Entry 1NGZ (X-ray diffraction, 1.60 A resolution); this record covers chains A and B.

== Chain A ==
Molecule: Germline Metal Chelatase Catalytic Antibody, Light chain
From: Mus musculus, Homo sapiens
Notes: fragment: germline Fab fragment
Reference sequence: Q58EU4 (Q58EU4_MOUSE); residues 3-211 here correspond to UniProt positions 27-235 (UniProt number = residue number + 24)
Chain sequence (213 residues; each row starts with the number of its first residue):
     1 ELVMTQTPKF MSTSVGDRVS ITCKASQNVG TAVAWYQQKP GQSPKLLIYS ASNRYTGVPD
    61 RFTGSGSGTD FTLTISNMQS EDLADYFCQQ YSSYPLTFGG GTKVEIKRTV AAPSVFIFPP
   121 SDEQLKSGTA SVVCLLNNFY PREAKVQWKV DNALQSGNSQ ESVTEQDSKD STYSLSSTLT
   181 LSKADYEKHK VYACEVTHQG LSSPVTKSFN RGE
Disulfide bonds: C23-C88, C134-C194

== Chain B ==
Molecule: Germline Metal Chelatase Catalytic Antibody, Heavy chain
From: Mus musculus, Homo sapiens
Notes: fragment: germline Fab fragment; antibody fragment or engineered binder
Chain sequence (220 residues; each row starts with the number of its first residue):
     1 QVQLLESGAE LVKPGASVKL SCKASGYTFT SYWMHWVKQR PGRGLEWIGR IDPNSGGTKY
    61 NEKFKSKATL TVDKPSSTAY MQLSSLTSED SAVYYCTRRD SDYWGAGTTV TVSSASTKGP
   121 SVFPLAPSSK STSGGTAALG CLVKDYFPEP VTVSWNSGAL TSGVHTFPAV LQSSGLYSLS
   181 SVVTVPSSSL GTQTYICNVN HKPSNTKVDK KVEPKSCDKT
Disulfide bonds: C22-C96, C141-C197

== Interface between chain A and chain B ==
Residue-residue contacts (63):
  Y36(A) - D100(B)
  Y36(A) - S101(B)
  Y36(A) - W104(B)  hydrophobic
  Q38(A) - Q39(B)  hydrogen bond
  Q38(A) - Y95(B)  hydrogen bond
  Q42(A) - Y95(B)
  S43(A) - Y95(B)
  S43(A) - W104(B)
  S43(A) - G105(B)
  P44(A) - W104(B)
  K45(A) - D102(B)
  L46(A) - D100(B)
  L46(A) - S101(B)
  L46(A) - D102(B)  hydrogen bond (backbone-side chain)
  Y49(A) - D100(B)
  Y55(A) - D102(B)
  F87(A) - L45(B)  hydrophobic
  Q89(A) - R99(B)  hydrogen bond (side chain-backbone)
  Q89(A) - D100(B)
  Y91(A) - R99(B)
  Y91(A) - D100(B)  hydrogen bond
  Y94(A) - H35(B)
  Y94(A) - W47(B)  hydrophobic
  Y94(A) - R50(B)  hydrogen bond
  P95(A) - W47(B)  hydrophobic
  P95(A) - N61(B)
  L96(A) - H35(B)
  L96(A) - W47(B)
  L96(A) - R99(B)
  F98(A) - L45(B)
  F116(A) - T136(B)
  F116(A) - A138(B)  hydrophobic
  F118(A) - L125(B)
  F118(A) - A126(B)
  F118(A) - A138(B)
  S121(A) - F123(B)
  S121(A) - P124(B)
  E123(A) - F123(B)
  E123(A) - K210(B)  salt bridge
  Q124(A) - F123(B)
  Q124(A) - K144(B)
  S131(A) - L142(B)
  S131(A) - K144(B)  hydrogen bond
  V133(A) - L125(B)  hydrophobic
  L135(A) - F167(B)  hydrophobic
  L135(A) - V182(B)  hydrophobic
  N137(A) - H165(B)  hydrogen bond
  N137(A) - T184(B)
  N138(A) - H165(B)  hydrogen bond
  Q160(A) - V170(B)
  Q160(A) - L171(B)  hydrogen bond (side chain-backbone)
  Q160(A) - Q172(B)
  E161(A) - V170(B)
  S162(A) - F167(B)
  S162(A) - P168(B)  hydrogen bond (side chain-backbone)
  V163(A) - P168(B)
  T164(A) - F167(B)
  S174(A) - H165(B)  hydrogen bond
  S174(A) - F167(B)
  L175(A) - F167(B)  hydrophobic
  S176(A) - F167(B)
  E213(A) - K215(B)
  E213(A) - C217(B)  hydrogen bond
Other interface residues (no listed pair), chain A (42 interface residues in all): A34, G99, G100, P119, T129, D167, K169
Other interface residues (no listed pair), chain B (43 interface residues in all): V37, G44, E46, Y103, V122, A137, L139, S162, T166, S180, S216

== Overview ==
42 residues of chain A face 43 of chain B across their interface; the contacts include 13 hydrogen bonds and 1
salt bridge. Polar contacts include E123(A)-K210(B), Q38(A)-Q39(B) and Q38(A)-Y95(B).
Here chain A is Germline Metal Chelatase Catalytic Antibody, Light chain and chain B is Germline Metal
Chelatase Catalytic Antibody, Heavy chain, both from Mus musculus, Homo sapiens. Entry 1NGZ (Chimeric Germline
Fab 7g12-apo) was determined by X-ray diffraction together with 1NGX, 1N7M, 1NGW and 1NGY from the same study.
